3EYA - chains A and B of the 4 polymer chains in the assembly; structure by X-ray diffraction, 2.50 A resolution.

# Chain A (and B)
Name: Pyruvate dehydrogenase [cytochrome]
From: Escherichia coli
Notes: EC 1.2.2.2; chain B of this document is another copy of the same molecule, construct and numbering; everything in this record applies to it too
UniProt: P07003 (POXB_ECOLI); numbering as in UniProt (aligned over 1-549)
Sequence (549 residues; row label = number of the first residue in the row):
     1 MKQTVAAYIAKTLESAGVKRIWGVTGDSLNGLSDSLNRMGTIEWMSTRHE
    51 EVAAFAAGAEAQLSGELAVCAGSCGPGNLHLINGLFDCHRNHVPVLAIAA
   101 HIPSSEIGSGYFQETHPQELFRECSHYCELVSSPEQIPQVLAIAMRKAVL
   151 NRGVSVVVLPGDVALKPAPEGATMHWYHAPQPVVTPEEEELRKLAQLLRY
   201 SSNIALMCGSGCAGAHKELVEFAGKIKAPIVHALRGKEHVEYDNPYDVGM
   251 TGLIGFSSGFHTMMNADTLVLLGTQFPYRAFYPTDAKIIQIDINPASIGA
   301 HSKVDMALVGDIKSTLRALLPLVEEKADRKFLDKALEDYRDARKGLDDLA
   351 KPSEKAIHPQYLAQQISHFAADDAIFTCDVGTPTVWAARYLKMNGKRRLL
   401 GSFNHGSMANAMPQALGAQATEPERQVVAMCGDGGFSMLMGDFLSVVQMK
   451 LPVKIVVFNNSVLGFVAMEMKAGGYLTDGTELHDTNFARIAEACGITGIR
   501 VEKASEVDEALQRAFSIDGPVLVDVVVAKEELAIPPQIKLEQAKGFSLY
Unresolved in the structure: 467-478, 540-549 (chain B: 467-477, 536-549)
Bound ions: Mg2+: Asp-433, Asn-460, Val-462 (together with thiamine diphosphate)
Residues lining bound ligands:
  - FAD (flavin-adenine dinucleotide): Arg-90, His-92, Arg-152, Gly-209, Ser-210, Gly-211, Ala-233, Leu-234, Arg-235, Gly-236, Thr-251, Gly-252, Leu-253, Ile-254, Gly-255, Gly-273, Thr-274, Gln-275, Phe-276, Pro-277, Tyr-278, Asp-292, Ile-293, Asn-294, Ser-297, Gly-310, Asp-311, Ile-312, Val-380, Gly-381, Thr-384, Ser-402, Phe-403, Asn-404, Phe-465
  - thiamine diphosphate (TPP), molecule 1: Val-24, Thr-25, Gly-26, Glu-50, Ser-73, Pro-76, Gly-77, His-80, Gln-113
  - thiamine diphosphate (TPP), molecule 2: Val-380, Gly-381, Thr-382, Pro-383, Gly-406, Ser-407, Met-408, Gly-432, Asp-433, Gly-434, Gly-435, Met-438, Asn-460, Val-462, Leu-463, Gly-464, Phe-465, Val-466
Reported in the primary citation:
  - conformationally variable residues (helix shift, loop rearrangement, order/disorder transition): Lys-330 to Leu-349, Asn-460 to Thr-480, Glu-531 to Tyr-549
  - catalytic residues: Phe-465 (proposed by the authors, not directly observed)
  - binding site for flavin-adenine dinucleotide: Phe-465
  - binding site for thiamine diphosphate: Phe-465

# Interface between chain A and chain B
Contacting residue pairs - 112 pairs, chain A then chain B:
  Thr-25(A) with Leu-463(B); Val-466(B), hydrogen bond (side chain-backbone); Asp-478(B); Gly-479(B), hydrogen bond (side chain-backbone)
  Gly-26(A) with Val-466(B)
  Asp-27(A) with Val-466(B)
  Ser-33(A) with Asp-478(B), hydrogen bond
  Asn-37(A) with Asp-478(B), hydrogen bond
  Trp-44(A) with Gly-479(B)
  Ser-46(A) with Gly-479(B)
  Arg-48(A) with Ser-437(B), hydrogen bond; Met-438(B); Leu-482(B)
  His-49(A) with Glu-51(B), salt bridge; Met-438(B); Leu-439(B)
  Glu-50(A) with Met-438(B)
  Glu-51(A) with His-49(B), salt bridge; His-80(B), salt bridge
  Pro-76(A) with Asn-83(B); His-405(B); Gly-406(B); Ser-407(B)
  Leu-79(A) with Ile-82(B), hydrophobic; Asn-83(B); Phe-86(B), hydrophobic
  His-80(A) with Glu-51(B), salt bridge; Asn-83(B), hydrogen bond; Met-438(B)
  Ile-82(A) with Leu-79(B), hydrophobic; Ile-82(B), hydrophobic
  Asn-83(A) with Pro-76(B); Leu-79(B); His-80(B), hydrogen bond
  Phe-86(A) with Leu-79(B), hydrophobic; Thr-115(B)
  Arg-90(A) with Gly-110(B); Tyr-111(B), hydrogen bond (side chain-backbone); Gln-113(B); Glu-114(B)
  Ser-105(A) with Arg-279(B)
  Glu-106(A) with Arg-279(B), salt bridge
  Ser-109(A) with Ala-300(B); His-301(B), hydrogen bond (backbone-side chain)
  Gly-110(A) with Arg-90(B); His-301(B)
  Tyr-111(A) with Arg-90(B), hydrogen bond (backbone-side chain); Pro-277(B); Tyr-278(B)
  Phe-112(A) with Arg-90(B); Tyr-278(B); Phe-403(B); Asn-404(B); Gly-406(B)
  Gln-113(A) with Arg-90(B); Asn-404(B), hydrogen bond (backbone-backbone); His-405(B); Gly-406(B), hydrogen bond (side chain-backbone)
  Glu-114(A) with Arg-90(B)
  Thr-115(A) with Phe-86(B); Glu-123(B)
  His-116(A) with Glu-123(B), salt bridge
  Leu-120(A) with Leu-120(B)
  Glu-123(A) with Thr-115(B); His-116(B), salt bridge
  Pro-277(A) with Tyr-111(B)
  Tyr-278(A) with Tyr-111(B); Phe-112(B)
  Arg-279(A) with Glu-106(B), salt bridge
  Ala-300(A) with Ser-109(B)
  His-301(A) with Ser-109(B), hydrogen bond (side chain-backbone); Gly-110(B)
  Phe-403(A) with Phe-112(B)
  Asn-404(A) with Phe-112(B); Gln-113(B), hydrogen bond (backbone-backbone)
  His-405(A) with Pro-76(B); Gln-113(B); Thr-115(B)
  Gly-406(A) with Pro-76(B); Phe-112(B); Gln-113(B), hydrogen bond (backbone-side chain)
  Ser-407(A) with Pro-76(B)
  Ser-437(A) with Arg-48(B), hydrogen bond; Gly-441(B)
  Met-438(A) with Arg-48(B); His-49(B); Glu-50(B); His-80(B)
  Leu-439(A) with His-49(B)
  Met-440(A) with Gly-441(B)
  Gly-441(A) with Ser-437(B); Met-440(B)
  Leu-444(A) with Ser-437(B)
  Val-447(A) with His-483(B)
  Gln-448(A) with Glu-481(B); Leu-482(B); His-483(B)
  Leu-463(A) with Thr-25(B)
  Val-466(A) with Thr-25(B); Asp-27(B)
  Gly-479(A) with Thr-25(B)
  Thr-480(A) with Thr-25(B)
  Glu-481(A) with Gln-448(B)
  Leu-482(A) with Arg-48(B); Gln-448(B)
  His-483(A) with Gln-448(B)
  Arg-489(A) with Ala-493(B), hydrogen bond (side chain-backbone)
  Ile-490(A) with Cys-494(B), hydrophobic
  Ala-493(A) with Arg-489(B), hydrogen bond (backbone-side chain); Ile-490(B), hydrophobic; Ala-493(B), hydrophobic
  Cys-494(A) with Ile-490(B), hydrophobic
Also at the interface, not in a pair above, chain A (63 interface residues in all): Val-24, Gly-75, Thr-485, Phe-487
Also at the interface, not in a pair above, chain B (61 interface residues in all): Val-24, Gly-26, Ser-46, Ser-105, Leu-444, Val-447, Phe-465, Thr-480, Thr-485, Phe-487

# In short
The interface between chain A and chain B involves 63 residues on one side and 61 on the other; the contacts
include 18 hydrogen bonds and 8 salt bridges. Among the polar pairs are His-49(A)/Glu-51(B),
Glu-51(A)/His-80(B) and Glu-106(A)/Arg-279(B). From the paper: the catalytic residue Phe-465(A); a binding
site for flavin-adenine dinucleotide at Phe-465(A).
Chain A and chain B are both Pyruvate dehydrogenase [cytochrome] (Escherichia coli); the structure, Structural
basis for membrane binding and catalytic activation of the peripheral membrane enzyme pyruvate oxidase from
..., was determined by X-ray diffraction together with 3EY9 from the same study.
